7VHC - chains A and D of the 7 polymer chains in the assembly; structure by X-ray diffraction, 1.80 A resolution.

Chain A:
Name: rRNA N-glycosylase
Organism: Escherichia coli
Notes: EC 3.2.2.22
UniProtKB: Q8XBV2 (Q8XBV2_ECOLX); residues 1-297 here correspond to UniProt positions 23-319 (UniProt number = residue number + 22)
Sequence (297 residues; each row starts with the number of its first residue):
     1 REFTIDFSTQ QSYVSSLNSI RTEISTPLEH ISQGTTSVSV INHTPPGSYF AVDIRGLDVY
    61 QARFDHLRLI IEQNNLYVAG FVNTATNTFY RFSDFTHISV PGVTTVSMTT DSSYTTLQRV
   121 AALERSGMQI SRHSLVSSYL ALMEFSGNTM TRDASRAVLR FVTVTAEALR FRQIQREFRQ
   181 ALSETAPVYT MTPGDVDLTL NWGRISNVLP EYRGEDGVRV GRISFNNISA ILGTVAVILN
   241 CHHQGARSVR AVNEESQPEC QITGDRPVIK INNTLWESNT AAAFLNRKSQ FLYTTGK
Disordered / not traced: 243-255
Disulfide bonds: Cys241-Cys260
Reported in the primary citation:
  - catalytic residues: Glu167, Arg170 (citing earlier work)

Chain D:
Name: Shiga toxin 2 B subunit
Organism: Escherichia coli
UniProtKB: Q7DJJ2 (Q7DJJ2_ECOLX); residues 1-70 here correspond to UniProt positions 20-89 (UniProt number = residue number + 19)
Sequence (70 residues; each row starts with the number of its first residue):
     1 ADCAKGKIEF SKYNEDDTFT VKVDGKEYWT SRWNLQPLLQ SAQLTGMTVT IKSSTCESGS
    61 GFAEVQFNND
Disulfide bonds: Cys3-Cys56

How chain A and chain D interact:
Pairs across the interface - 23 pairs, chain A then chain D:
  Leu200(A) - Asp70(D)
  Arg204(A) - Thr45(D)  hydrogen bond (side chain-backbone)
  Arg222(A) - Asn69(D)
  Ile262(A) - Gln43(D)
  Ile262(A) - Leu44(D)
  Ile262(A) - Thr45(D)
  Ile262(A) - Gly46(D)
  Thr263(A) - Leu44(D)
  Asn279(A) - Leu44(D)
  Asn279(A) - Thr45(D)
  Ala282(A) - Leu44(D)
  Ala283(A) - Ser41(D)  hydrogen bond (backbone-side chain)
  Ala283(A) - Leu44(D)  hydrophobic
  Ala283(A) - Thr45(D)
  Asn286(A) - Pro37(D)  hydrogen bond (side chain-backbone)
  Asn286(A) - Gln40(D)  hydrogen bond
  Asn286(A) - Ser41(D)  hydrogen bond
  Arg287(A) - Pro37(D)
  Arg287(A) - Ser41(D)  hydrogen bond
  Tyr293(A) - Asn34(D)  hydrogen bond (side chain-backbone)
  Tyr293(A) - Pro37(D)  hydrophobic
  Gly296(A) - Trp33(D)
  Lys297(A) - Trp33(D)
Interface residues without a listed pair, chain A (14 interface residues in all): Thr280
Interface residues without a listed pair, chain D (12 interface residues in all): Leu38

In short:
14 residues of chain A and 12 residues of chain D are in contact; the contacts include 7 hydrogen bonds. Polar
pairs include Arg204(A)-Thr45(D), Ala283(A)-Ser41(D) and Asn286(A)-Pro37(D). The paper reports catalytic
residues Glu167(A) and Arg170(A).
Here chain A is rRNA N-glycosylase and chain D is Shiga toxin 2 B subunit, both from Escherichia coli. Entry
7VHC (Crystal structure of the STX2a complexed with AR4A peptide) was determined by X-ray diffraction together
with 7VHD, 7VHE and 7VHF from the same study.
